PDB entry 1KV2 | X-ray diffraction, 2.80 A resolution | chain A

# Chain A
Molecule: p38 MAP kinase
Source organism: Homo sapiens
Notes: EC 2.7.1.-
Reference sequence: Q16539 (MK14_HUMAN); residue numbers follow UniProt; this construct covers 1-360
Amino-acid sequence (360 residues; row label = number of the first residue in the row):
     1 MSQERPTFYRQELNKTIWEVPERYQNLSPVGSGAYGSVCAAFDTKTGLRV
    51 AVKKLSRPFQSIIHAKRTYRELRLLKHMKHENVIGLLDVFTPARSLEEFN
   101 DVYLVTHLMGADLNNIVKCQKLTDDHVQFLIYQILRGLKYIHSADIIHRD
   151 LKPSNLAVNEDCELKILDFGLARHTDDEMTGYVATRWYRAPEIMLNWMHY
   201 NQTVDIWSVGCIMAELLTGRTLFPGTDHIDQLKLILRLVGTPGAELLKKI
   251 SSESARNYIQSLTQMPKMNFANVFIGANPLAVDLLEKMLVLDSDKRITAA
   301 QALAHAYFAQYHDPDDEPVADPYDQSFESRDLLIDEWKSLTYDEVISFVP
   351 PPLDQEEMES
Not modelled in the structure: 1-4, 115-122, 170-184, 353-360
Ligand contacts: B96 (1-(5-tert-butyl-2-P-tolyl-2H-pyrazol-3-yl)-3-[4-(2-morpholin-4-yl-ethoxy)-naphthalen-1-yl]-urea): V38, A51, K53, R67, R70, E71, L74, L75, M78, V83, I84, L104, V105, T106, H107, L108, M109, G110, H148, A157, I166, L167, D168, F169
UniProt features mapped onto this chain:
  - motif: T180 to Y182 (TXY)
  - active site: D168 (Proton acceptor)
  - binding site (ATP): V30 to V38, K53
  - modified residue: S2 (N-acetylserine), T16 (Phosphothreonine), K53 (N6-acetyllysine), K152 (N6-acetyllysine), T180 (Phosphothreonine), Y182 (Phosphotyrosine), T263 (Phosphothreonine), Y323 (Phosphotyrosine)
  - natural variant: A51 (A51V: In a gastric adenocarcinoma sample), P322 (P322R: In a lung adenocarcinoma sample)
  - mutagenesis: A34 (A34V: Lowered kinase activity), K53 (K53R: Loss of kinase activity), K54 (K54R: Impairs MAP2K6/MKK6-dependent autophosphorylation), Y69 (Y69H: Lowered kinase activity), D168 (D168A: Loss of kinase activity), T175 (T175A: No effect on either the kinase activity or tyrosine phosphorylation), D176 (D176A: Emulation of the active state. Increase in activity; when associated with S-327 or L-327), D177 (D177A: Loss of kinase activity), T180 (T180E: Loss of kinase activity), Y182 (Y182F: Loss of kinase activity), A320 (A320T: Lowered kinase activity), F327 (F327L: Emulation of the active state. Increase in activity; when associated with A-176; F327S: Emulation of the active state. Increase in activity; when associated with A-176), 1 further mutagenesis entry in UniProt

# In short
Bound to chain A: compound B96. UniProt lists active-site residue D168, 10 ATP-binding residues and 13
mutagenesis sites.
Chain A is p38 MAP kinase (Homo sapiens); the structure, Human p38 MAP Kinase in Complex with BIRB 796, was
determined by X-ray diffraction, deposited together with 1KV1.
